Entry 7PIR (electron microscopy, 12.10 A resolution (very low resolution: no residue pairs are listed; an interface is given only as per-side residue counts)); this record covers chains c and 3 of the 54 polymer chains in the assembly.

== Chain c ==
Name: 50S ribosomal protein L4
Source organism: Mycoplasma pneumoniae M129
UniProtKB: P75579 (RL4_MYCPN); numbering as in UniProt (aligned over 1-212)
Chain sequence (212 residues; row label = number of the first residue in the row):
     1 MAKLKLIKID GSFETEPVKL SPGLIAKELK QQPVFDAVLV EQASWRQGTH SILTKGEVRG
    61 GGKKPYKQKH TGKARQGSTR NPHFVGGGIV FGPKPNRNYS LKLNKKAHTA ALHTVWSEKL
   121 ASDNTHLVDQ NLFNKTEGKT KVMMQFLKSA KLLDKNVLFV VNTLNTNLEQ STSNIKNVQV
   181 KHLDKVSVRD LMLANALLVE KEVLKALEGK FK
Unresolved in the structure: 1, 212

== Chain 3 ==
Molecule: 23S ribosomal RNA
Source organism: Mycoplasma pneumoniae M129
Sequence (2907 nucleotides; each row starts with the number of its first residue):
     1 UACAAUAAGU UACUAAGGGC UUAUGGUGGA UGCCUUGGCA CUAAUAGGCG AUGAAGGACG
    61 UGUUAACCUG CGAUAAGCUU CGGGUAGGUG GUAAGAACCU CAGAUCCGGA GAUUUCCGAA
   121 UGGAGCAAUC CGGUAGUUGG AAACAGCUAU CAUUAAUUGA UGAAUAAAUA GUCAAUUAAA
   181 GCAAUACGUG GUGAAGUGAA ACAUCUCAGU AGCCACAGGA AAAGAAAACG AAUGUGAUUC
   241 CGUGUGUAGU GGCGAGCGAA AGCGGAACAG GCCAAACUUA UCAUUAGAUA GGGGUUGUAG
   301 GGCUUGCAAU GUGGACUUGA AAACGAUAGA AGAAGCUGUU GGAAAGCAGC GCGCAAAAGG
   361 GUGAUAGCCC CGUAUUUGAA AUUGUUUUCA UACCUAGCGA GAUCCCUGAG UAGCUCGGAA
   421 AACGUUAUUU UGAGUGAAUC UGCCCAGACC AUUGGGUAAG CCUAAAUACU AAUUAGUGAC
   481 CGAUAGCGAA ACAGUACCGU GAGGGAAAGG UGAAAAGAAC CCAGAGAUGG GAGUGAAAUA
   541 GAUUCUGAAA CCAUAUGCCU ACAACGUGUC AGAGCACAUU AAUGUGUGAU GGCGUGCGUU
   601 UUGAAGUAUG AGCCGGCGAG UUAUGAUAGC AAGCGUUAGU UAACCAGGAG AUGGGGAGCU
   661 GUAGCGAAAG CGAGUUUUAA AAGAGCGUUU GUUUGUUAUU AUAGACCCGA AACGGGUUGA
   721 GCUAGUCAUG AGCAGGUUGA AGGUUGAGUA ACAUCAACUG GAGGACCGAA CCGACUCUCG
   781 UUGAAACGAU AGCGGAUGAC UUGUGAUUAG GGGUGAAAUU CCAAUCGAAA UCCGUGAUAG
   841 CUGGUUCUCG UCGAAAUAGC UUUAAGGCUA GCGUGAGAUC ACAAAUAAGU GGAGGUAAAG
   901 CUACUGAAUG UAUGAUGGCG CCACCUAGGC GUACUGAAUA CAAUUAAACU CUGAAUGCCA
   961 UUUAUUUUAU UCUCGCAGUC AGACAGUGGG GGAUAAGCUU CAUUGUCAAG AGGGGAAGAG
  1021 CCCAGAUCAU UAAAUAAGGU CCCCAAAAUA UACUAAGUGG AAAAGGAUGU GAAAGUGCUA
  1081 AAACAGCAAG GAUGUUGGCU UAGAAGCAGC CAUCGUUUAA AGAGUGCGUA ACAGCUCACU
  1141 UGUCGAGUGU UUUUGCGCCG AAGAUGUAAC GGGGCUAAGU AUAUUACCGA AUUUAUGGAU
  1201 AAGAUUUAUA UCUUGUGGUA GACGAGCGUU GUAUUGGAGU UGAAGUCAAA GCGUGAGCAU
  1261 UGGUGGAUCC AAUACAAGUG AGAAUGCCGG CAUGAGUAAC GCUUGGGAGU GAGAAUCUCC
  1321 CAAACCGAUU GACUAAGGUU UCCUGGACCA GGGUCGUCCU UCCAGGGUUA GUCUGGACCU
  1381 AAGCUGAGGC UGAAAAGCGU AGGCGAUGGA CAACAGGUUA AUAUUCCUGU ACUUACAGUU
  1441 AGACUGAUGG AGUGACAAAG AAGGUUUUCC ACCCCCAUAA UUGGAUUUGG GGAUAAAUCA
  1501 UAAGGUGGUA CAAUAGGCAA AUCCGUUGUG CAUAACAUUG AGUGAUGAUG UCGAGUGAAU
  1561 GAGUGAUCAA GUAGCGAAGG UGGUAUUAAU CAUGCUUUCA AGAAAAGCUU CUAGGGUUAA
  1621 UCUAGCUGUA ACCAGUACCG AGAACGAACA CACGUAGUCA AGGAGAGGAU CCUAAGGUUA
  1681 GCGAGUGAAC UAUAGCCAAG GAACUCUGCA AAUUAACCCC GUAAGUUAGC GAGAAGGGGU
  1741 GCUUAUGUAA AAGUAAGCCG CAGUGAAGAA CGAGGGGGGA CUGUUUAACU AAAACACAAC
  1801 UCUAUGCCAA ACCGUAAGGU GAUGUAUAUG GGGUGACACC UGCCCAGUGC UGGAAGGUUA
  1861 AAGAAGGAGG UUAGCGCAAG CGAAGCUUUU AACUGAAGCC CCAGUGAACG GCGGCCGUAA
  1921 CUAUAACGGU CCUAAGGUAG CGAAAUUCCU AGUCGGGUAA AUUCCGUCCC GCUUGAAUGG
  1981 UGUAACCAUC UCUUGACUGU CUCGGCUAUA GACUCGGUGA AAUCCAGGUA CGGGUGAAGA
  2041 CACCCGUUAG GCGCAACGGG ACGGAAAGAC CCCGUGAAGC UUUACUGUAG CUUAAUAUUG
  2101 AUCAGGACAU UAUCAUGUAG AGAAUAGGUA GGAGCAAUCG AUGCAAGUUC GCUAGGACUU
  2161 GUUGAUGCGA AAGGUGGAAU ACUACCCUUG GUUGUGUGCU GUUCUAAUUG GUAACUGUUA
  2221 UCCAGUUUCA AGACAGUGUU AGGUGGGCAG UUUGACUGGG GCGGUCGCCU CCUAAAAGGU
  2281 AACGGAGGCG UACAAAGGUA CCUUCAGUAC GGUUGGAAAU CGUAUGUAGA GUGUAAUGGU
  2341 GUAAGGGUGC UUGACUGUGA GACAUACAGG UCGAACAGGU GAGAAAUCAG GUCAUAGUGA
  2401 UCCGGUGGUC CAGUAUGGAA UGGCCAUCGC UCAACGGAUA AAAGCUACUC CGGGGAUAAC
  2461 AGGCUGAUAC UGCCCAAGAG UUCAUAUCGA CGGCAGUGUU UGGCACCUCG AUGUCGACUC
  2521 AUCUCAUCCU CGAGCUGAAG CAGGUUCGAA GGGUUCGGCU GUUCGCCGAU UAAAGAGAUA
  2581 CGUGAGUUGG GUUCAAACCG UCGUGAGACA GGUUGGUCCC UAUCUAUUGU GCCCGUAGGA
  2641 AGAUUGAAGA GUGUUGCUUC UAGUACGAGA GGACCGAAGC GAGGACACCU CUUAUGCUCC
  2701 AGUUGUAGCG CCAGCUGCAC CGCUGGGUAG UAACGUGUCU AUUAGAUAAA CGCUGAAAGC
  2761 AUCUAAGUGU GAAACUAUCU CAAAGAUUAA UCUUCCCAUU UCGCAAGAAA GUAAGAGCCG
  2821 UCAAAGACGA UGACGUUGAU AGGUUACAGG UGUAAGCAUA GUGAUAUGUU GAGCUGAGUA
  2881 AUACUAAUUG CUCGAGGACU UAUUGGA
Unresolved in the structure: 1-7, 923-927, 1560-1569, 2901-2907

== How chain c and chain 3 interact ==
At this resolution (12 A) residue pairs are not listed: 88 residues of chain c and 86 of chain 3 lie at the interface.

== In short ==
The interface between chain c and chain 3 involves 88 residues on one side and 86 on the other.
Chain c is 50S ribosomal protein L4 and chain 3 is 23S ribosomal RNA, both from Mycoplasma pneumoniae M129;
the structure, 70S ribosome with A*- and P/E-site tRNAs in pseudouridimycin-treated Mycoplasma pneumoniae
cells, was determined by electron microscopy, deposited together with 7OOC, 7OOD, 7P6Z, 7PAH, 7PAI, 7PAJ and
23 further entries.
